6YSL - chains A and D of the 7 polymer chains in the assembly; structure by electron microscopy, 3.50 A resolution.

Chain A:
Name: Motility protein B
From: Bacillus subtilis (strain 168)
Reference sequence: P28612 (MOTB_BACSU); numbering as in UniProt (aligned over 1-261)
Amino-acid sequence (261 residues; each row starts with the number of its first residue):
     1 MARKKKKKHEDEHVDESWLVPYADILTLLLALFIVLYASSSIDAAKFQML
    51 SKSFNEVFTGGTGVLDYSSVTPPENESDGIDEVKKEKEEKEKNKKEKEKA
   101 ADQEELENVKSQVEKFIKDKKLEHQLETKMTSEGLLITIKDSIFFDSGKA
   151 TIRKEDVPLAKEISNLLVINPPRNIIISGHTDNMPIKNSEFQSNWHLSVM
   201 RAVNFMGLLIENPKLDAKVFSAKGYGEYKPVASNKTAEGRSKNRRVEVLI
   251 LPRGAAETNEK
Unresolved in the structure: 1-13, 40-261

Chain D:
Name: Motility protein A
From: Bacillus subtilis (strain 168)
Reference sequence: P28611 (MOTA_BACSU); residue numbers follow UniProt; this construct covers 1-270
Amino-acid sequence (270 residues; numbered 1 to 270; the number before each row is that of its first residue):
     1 MDKTSLIGIILAFVALSVGMVLKGVSFSALANPAAILIIIAGTISAVVIA
    51 FPTKEIKKVPTLFRVLFKENKQLTIEELIPMFSEWAQLARREGLLALEAS
   101 IEDVDDAFLKNGLSMAVDGQSAEFIRDIMTEEVEAMEDRHQAGAAIFTQA
   151 GTYAPTLGVLGAVIGLIAALSHMDNTDELGHAISAAFVATLLGIFTGYVL
   201 WHPFANKLKRKSKQEVKLREVMIEGVLSVLEGQAPKVIEQKLLMYLPAKD
   251 RLKFAEQGEAQNGEKKEEEA
Unresolved in the structure: 1, 257-270

Interface between chain A and chain D:
Contacting residue pairs (18):
  Ser17(A) - Tyr198(D)  hydrogen bond (backbone-side chain)
  Val20(A) - Pro155(D)
  Val20(A) - Thr156(D)
  Val20(A) - Val159(D)  hydrophobic
  Pro21(A) - Ile194(D)  hydrophobic
  Pro21(A) - Tyr198(D)
  Asp24(A) - Gly158(D)
  Asp24(A) - Val159(D)  hydrogen bond (side chain-backbone)
  Asp24(A) - Thr190(D)
  Thr27(A) - Leu166(D)
  Leu28(A) - Ala162(D)
  Leu28(A) - Ile183(D)  hydrophobic
  Leu28(A) - Ala186(D)  hydrophobic
  Leu28(A) - Phe187(D)  hydrophobic
  Ala31(A) - Leu166(D)  hydrophobic
  Val35(A) - Leu170(D)  hydrophobic
  Val35(A) - Met173(D)  hydrophobic
  Ala38(A) - Asp174(D)
Interface residues without a listed pair, chain A (13 interface residues in all): Trp18, Leu29, Leu32, Ile34

In short:
13 residues of chain A face 15 of chain D across their interface, with 2 hydrogen bonds. Polar pairs include
Ser17(A)-Tyr198(D) and Asp24(A)-Val159(D).
Here chain A is Motility protein B and chain D is Motility protein A, both from Bacillus subtilis (strain
168). Entry 6YSL (Structure of the flagellar MotAB stator complex from Bacillus subtilis) was determined by
electron microscopy (same publication as 6YSF).
